PDB entry 2Z65 | X-ray diffraction, 2.70 A resolution | chain A

[Chain A]
Name: Toll-like receptor 4, Variable lymphocyte receptor B
Source organism: Homo sapiens
Notes: fragment: TV3, (human), E5564, (Inshore hagfish)
UniProt: chimeric construct of O00206, Q4G1L2: residues 27-228 from O00206 (TLR4_HUMAN) positions 27-228 (same numbers); residues 231-302 from Q4G1L2 positions 128-199 (UniProt number = residue number - 103)
Sequence (276 residues; numbered 27 to 302; the number before each row is that of its first residue):
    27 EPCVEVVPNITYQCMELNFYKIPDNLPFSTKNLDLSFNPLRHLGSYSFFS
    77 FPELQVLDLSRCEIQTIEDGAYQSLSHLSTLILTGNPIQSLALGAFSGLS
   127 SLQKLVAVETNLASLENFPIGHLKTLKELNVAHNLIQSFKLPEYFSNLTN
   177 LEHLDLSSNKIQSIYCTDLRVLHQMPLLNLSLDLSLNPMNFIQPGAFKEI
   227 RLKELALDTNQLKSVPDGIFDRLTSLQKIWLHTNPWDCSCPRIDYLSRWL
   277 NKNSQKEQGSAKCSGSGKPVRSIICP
Cystine bridges: Cys29-Cys40, Cys264-Cys289, Cys266-Cys301
Covalent attachments: N-acetylglucosamine (NAG) linked to Asn35, Asn205
Ligand contacts: N-acetylglucosamine (NAG; 2-acetamido-2-deoxy-beta-D-glucopyranose): His148, Lys150, Asn173
Curated features (UniProtKB/Swiss-Prot):
  - glycosylation (N-linked (GlcNAc...) asparagine): Asn35, Asn173, Asn205

[In short]
Ligands of chain A: N-acetylglucosamine. N-acetylglucosamine is covalently linked to Asn35 and Asn205.
Chain A is Toll-like receptor 4, Variable lymphocyte receptor B (Homo sapiens); the structure, Crystal
structure of the human TLR4 TV3 hybrid-MD-2-Eritoran complex, was determined by X-ray diffraction, deposited
together with 2Z62, 2Z63, 2Z64 and 2Z66.
